7BYL - chains A and E of the 8 polymer chains in the assembly; structure by electron microscopy, 2.50 A resolution.

== Chain A (and E) ==
Name: Green fluorescent protein, Potassium voltage-gated channel subfamily KQT member 4
Organism: Aequorea victoria
Notes: chain E of this document is another copy of the same molecule, construct and numbering; everything in this record applies to it too
UniProt: chimeric construct of P42212, P56696: residues -253 to -17 from P42212 (GFP_AEQVI) positions 2-238 (UniProt number = residue number + 255); residues 1-695 from P56696 positions 1-695 (same numbers)
Chain sequence (979 residues; numbered -283 to 695; the number before each row is that of its first residue; numbers below 1 keep their minus sign (Met-283 is residue -283)):
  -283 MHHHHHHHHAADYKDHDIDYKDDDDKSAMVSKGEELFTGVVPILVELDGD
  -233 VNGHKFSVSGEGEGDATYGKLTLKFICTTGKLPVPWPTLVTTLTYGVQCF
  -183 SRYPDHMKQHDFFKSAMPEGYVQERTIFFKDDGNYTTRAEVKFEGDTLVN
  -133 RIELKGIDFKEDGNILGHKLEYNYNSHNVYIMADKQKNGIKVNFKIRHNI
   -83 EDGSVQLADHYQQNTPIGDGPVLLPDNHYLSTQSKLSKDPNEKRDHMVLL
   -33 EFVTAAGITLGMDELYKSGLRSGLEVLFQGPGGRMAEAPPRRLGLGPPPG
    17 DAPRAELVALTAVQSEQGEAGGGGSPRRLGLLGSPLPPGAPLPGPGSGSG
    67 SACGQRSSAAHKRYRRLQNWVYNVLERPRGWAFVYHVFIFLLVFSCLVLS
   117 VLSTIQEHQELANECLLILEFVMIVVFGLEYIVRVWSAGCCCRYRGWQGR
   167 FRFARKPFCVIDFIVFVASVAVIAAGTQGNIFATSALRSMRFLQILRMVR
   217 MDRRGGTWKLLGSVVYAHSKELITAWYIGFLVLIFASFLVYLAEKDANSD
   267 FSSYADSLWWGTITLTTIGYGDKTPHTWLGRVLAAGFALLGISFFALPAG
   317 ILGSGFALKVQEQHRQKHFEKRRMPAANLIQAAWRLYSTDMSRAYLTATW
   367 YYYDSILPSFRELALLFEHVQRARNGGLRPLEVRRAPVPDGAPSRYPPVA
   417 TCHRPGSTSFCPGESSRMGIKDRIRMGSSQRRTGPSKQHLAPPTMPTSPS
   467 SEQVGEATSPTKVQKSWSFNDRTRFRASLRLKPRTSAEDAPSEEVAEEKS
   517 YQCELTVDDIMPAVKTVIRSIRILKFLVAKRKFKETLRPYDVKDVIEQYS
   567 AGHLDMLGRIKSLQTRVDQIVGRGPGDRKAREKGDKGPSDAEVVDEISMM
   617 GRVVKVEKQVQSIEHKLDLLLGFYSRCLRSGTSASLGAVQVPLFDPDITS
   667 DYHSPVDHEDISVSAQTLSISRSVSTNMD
Unresolved in the structure: -283 to 73, 194-198, 368-523, 589-695
Differences from the reference sequence: expression tag (-283 to -254); engineered mutation Leu-191 (Phe64 in P42212), Thr-190 (Ser65 in P42212), Thr-148 (Lys107 in P42212), Lys-49 (Ala206 in P42212), Leu-24 (His231 in P42212); linker (-16 to 0)
Swiss-Prot annotation at these positions:
  - modified residue: Tyr-189 (Z: -2,3-didehydrotyrosine)
  - region (Interaction with CALM): Ala342 to Arg351, Arg535 to Phe549
  - binding site (a 1,2-diacyl-sn-glycero-3-phospho-(1D-myo-inositol-4,5-bisphosphate)): Arg93, Lys172, Arg219, Arg220, Lys225, Ser235, His330, Lys333
Metal / ion sites: K+ site 1: Thr283, Ile284 (shared with 2 residues of chain C; Thr283(E), Ile284(E) of chain E; 2 residues of chain G); K+ site 2: Thr283 (shared with 1 residue of chain C; Thr283(E) of chain E; 1 residue of chain G); K+ site 3: Ile284, Gly285 (shared with 2 residues of chain C; Ile284(E), Gly285(E) of chain E; 2 residues of chain G); K+ site 4: Gly285, Tyr286 (shared with 2 residues of chain C; Gly285(E), Tyr286(E) of chain E; 2 residues of chain G)
Small-molecule neighbours: PtdIns(4,5)P2 (PT5; [(2R)-1-octadecanoyloxy-3-[oxidanyl-[(1R,2R,3S,4R,5R,6S)-2,3,6-tris(oxidanyl)-4,5-diphosphonooxy-cyclohexyl]oxy-phospho ryl]oxy-propan-2-yl] (8Z)-icosa-5,8,11,14-tetraenoate): Leu91, Glu92, Pro94, Phe99, His102, Val103, Phe106, Arg150, Lys172, Phe174, Cys175, Arg216, Met217, Asp218, Arg219

== How chain A and chain E interact ==
Contacting residue pairs - 4 pairs, chain A then chain E:
  Ile121(A) - Trp294(E)
  His124(A) - Trp294(E)
  Trp294(A) - Ile121(E)
  Trp294(A) - His124(E)
Other interface residues (no listed pair), chain A (5 interface residues in all): Glu123, Ser320
Other interface residues (no listed pair), chain E (4 interface residues in all): Ser320

== Overview ==
5 residues of chain A and 4 residues of chain E are in contact. Chain A binds PtdIns(4,5)P2. Thr283(A) and
Ile284(A) form the K+ site 1. Ile284(A) and Gly285(A) form the K+ site 3. From UniProt: 8 residues binding
1,2-diacyl-sn-glycero-3-phospho-(1D-myo-inositol-4,5-bisphosphate) on chain A.
Chain A and chain E are both Green fluorescent protein, Potassium voltage-gated channel subfamily KQT member 4
(Aequorea victoria); the structure, Cryo-EM structure of human KCNQ4, was determined by electron microscopy
(same publication as 7BYM and 7BYN).
